Entry 6HZ8 (electron microscopy, 4.30 A resolution (low resolution: residue-level contacts below are approximate; hydrogen-bond / salt-bridge calls are withheld)); this record covers chains K and N of the 14 polymer chains in the assembly.

== Chain K ==
Molecule: 5-methylcytosine-specific restriction enzyme B
Source organism: Escherichia coli (strain K12)
Notes: EC 3.1.21.-
Reference sequence: P15005 (MCRB_ECOLI), isoform P15005-2; residues 162-459 here correspond to UniProt positions 1-298 (UniProt number = residue number - 161)
Amino-acid sequence (307 residues; numbered 162 to 468; the number before each row is that of its first residue):
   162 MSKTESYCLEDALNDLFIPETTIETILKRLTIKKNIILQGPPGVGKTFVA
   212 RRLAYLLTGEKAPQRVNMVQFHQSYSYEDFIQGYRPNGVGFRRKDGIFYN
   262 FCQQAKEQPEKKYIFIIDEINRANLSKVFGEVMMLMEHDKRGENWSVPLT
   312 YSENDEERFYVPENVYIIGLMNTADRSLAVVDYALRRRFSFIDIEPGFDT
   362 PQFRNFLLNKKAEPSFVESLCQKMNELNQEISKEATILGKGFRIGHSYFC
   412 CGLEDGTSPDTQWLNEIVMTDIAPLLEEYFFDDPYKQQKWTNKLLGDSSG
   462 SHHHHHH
Not modelled in the structure: 162-172, 458-468
Construct notes: expression tag (460-468)
Small-molecule neighbours: GDP (guanosine-5'-diphosphate): Asp-176, Leu-177, Phe-178, Pro-203, Gly-204, Val-205, Gly-206, Lys-207, Thr-208, Phe-209, His-407, Ser-408, Cys-411
From the paper describing this entry:
  - mutagenesis - R348A: decreased catalytic activity
  - mutagenesis - R283A: abolished catalytic activity on GTP (citing earlier work)

== Chain N ==
Molecule: Protein McrC
Source organism: Escherichia coli (strain K12)
Reference sequence: P15006 (MCRC_ECOLI); residue numbers follow UniProt; this construct covers 1-348
Amino-acid sequence (348 residues; row label = number of the first residue in the row):
     1 MEQPVIPVRNIYYMLTYAWGYLQEIKQANLEAIPGNNLLDILGYVLNKGV
    51 LQLSRRGLELDYNPNTEIIPGIKGRIEFAKTIRGFHLNHGKTVSTFDMLN
   101 EDTLANRIIKSTLAILIKHEKLNSTIRDEARSLYRKLPGISTLHLTPQHF
   151 SYLNGGKNTRYYKFVISVCKFIVNNSIPGQNKGHYRFYDFERNEKEMSLL
   201 YQKFLYEFCRRELTSANTTRSYLKWDASSISDQSLNLLPRMETDITIRSS
   251 EKILIVDAKYYKSIFSRRMGTEKFHSQNLYQLMNYLWSLKPENGENIGGL
   301 LIYPHVDTAVKHRYKINGFDIGLCTVNLGQEWPCIHQELLDIFDEYLK
Not modelled in the structure: 1-2, 22-27, 268-271
From the paper describing this entry:
  - catalytic residues: Asp-244, Asp-257, Lys-259 (proposed by the authors, not directly observed)

== Chain K / chain N interface ==
Contacting residue pairs - 12 pairs, chain K then chain N:
  Glu-239(K) / Pro-70(N)
  Glu-239(K) / Lys-91(N)
  Tyr-245(K) / His-89(N)
  Pro-247(K) / Asn-88(N)
  Pro-247(K) / His-89(N)
  Phe-252(K) / Leu-87(N)
  Phe-252(K) / Asn-88(N)
  Tyr-312(K) / Pro-70(N)
  Val-341(K) / Arg-135(N)
  Thr-397(K) / His-184(N)
  Ile-398(K) / Gly-183(N)
  Asp-443(K) / Lys-182(N)
Interface residues without a listed pair, chain K (11 interface residues in all): Arg-246, Gly-251

== In short ==
The interface between chain K and chain N involves 11 residues on one side and 9 on the other. Ligands of
chain K: GDP. From the paper: catalytic residues Asp-244(N), Asp-257(N) and Lys-259(N); R348A of chain K
reduces catalytic activity.
Here chain K is 5-methylcytosine-specific restriction enzyme B and chain N is Protein McrC, both from
Escherichia coli (strain K12). Entry 6HZ8 (Structure of McrBC without DNA binding domains (Class 4)) was
determined by electron microscopy (same publication as 6HZ4, 6HZ5, 6HZ6, 6HZ7 and 6HZ9).
